6GJ1 - chains A and B of the 4 polymer chains in the assembly; structure by electron microscopy, 4.70 A resolution (low resolution: residue-level contacts below are approximate; hydrogen-bond / salt-bridge calls are withheld).

== Chain A (and B) ==
Molecule: Putative type VI secretion protein
Source organism: Escherichia coli
Notes: chain B of this document is another copy of the same molecule, construct and numbering; everything in this record applies to it too
Reference sequence: D3GUX3 (D3GUX3_ECO44); residue numbers follow UniProt; this construct covers 1-587
Sequence (587 residues; each row starts with the number of its first residue):
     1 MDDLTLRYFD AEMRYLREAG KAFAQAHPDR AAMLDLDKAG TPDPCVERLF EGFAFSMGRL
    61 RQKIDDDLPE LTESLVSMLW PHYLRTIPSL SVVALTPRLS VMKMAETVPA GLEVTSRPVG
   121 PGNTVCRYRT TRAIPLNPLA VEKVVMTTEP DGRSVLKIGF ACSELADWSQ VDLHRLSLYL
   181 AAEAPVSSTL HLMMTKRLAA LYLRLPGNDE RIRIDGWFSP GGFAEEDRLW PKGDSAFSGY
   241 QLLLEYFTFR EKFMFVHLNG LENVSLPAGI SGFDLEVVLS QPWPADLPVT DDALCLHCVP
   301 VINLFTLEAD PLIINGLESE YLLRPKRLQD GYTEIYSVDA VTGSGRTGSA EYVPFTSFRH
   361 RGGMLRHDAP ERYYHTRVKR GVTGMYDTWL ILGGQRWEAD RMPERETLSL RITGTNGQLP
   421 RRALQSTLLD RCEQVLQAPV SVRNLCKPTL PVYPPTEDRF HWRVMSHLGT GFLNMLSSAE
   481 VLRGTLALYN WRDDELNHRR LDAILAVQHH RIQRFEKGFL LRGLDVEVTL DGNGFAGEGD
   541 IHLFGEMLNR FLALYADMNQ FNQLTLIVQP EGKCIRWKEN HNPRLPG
Not modelled in the structure: 1-3 (chain B: 1-3, 587)

== How chain A and chain B interact ==
Contacting residue pairs (46; chain A residue first):
  Tyr15(A) - Arg61(B)
  Glu18(A) - Arg59(B)
  Glu18(A) - Leu60(B)
  Ala22(A) - Thr383(B)
  Phe23(A) - Phe55(B)
  Phe23(A) - Ser56(B)
  Phe23(A) - Arg59(B)
  Ala26(A) - Thr383(B)
  Arg30(A) - Phe9(B)
  Ala39(A) - Arg48(B)
  Val46(A) - Phe50(B)
  Phe50(A) - Phe50(B)
  Phe50(A) - Phe53(B)
  Glu51(A) - Phe53(B)
  Ala54(A) - Met57(B)
  Gly58(A) - Met57(B)
  Gly58(A) - Arg61(B)
  Arg61(A) - Met57(B)
  Arg61(A) - Arg61(B)
  Gln62(A) - Arg61(B)
  Asp65(A) - Arg61(B)
  Glu73(A) - Leu71(B)
  Glu73(A) - Thr72(B)
  Phe460(A) - Arg377(B)
  His461(A) - Arg366(B)
  Arg463(A) - Arg377(B)
  Phe472(A) - Gly469(B)
  Phe472(A) - Thr470(B)
  Met475(A) - Pro586(B)
  Leu476(A) - Pro586(B)
  Arg483(A) - His360(B)
  Arg483(A) - Gly362(B)
  Arg483(A) - Gly363(B)
  Arg483(A) - Met364(B)
  Thr485(A) - Met364(B)
  Leu486(A) - Met364(B)
  Ala487(A) - Met364(B)
  His498(A) - Asp368(B)
  Gln508(A) - Arg584(B)
  His510(A) - Met558(B)
  Leu520(A) - Lys517(B)
  Arg522(A) - Lys517(B)
  Arg522(A) - Asp557(B)
  Arg522(A) - Met558(B)
  Arg522(A) - Asn559(B)
  Asp557(A) - Asp557(B)
Also at the interface, not in a pair above, chain A (44 interface residues in all): His27, Leu34, Asp35, Pro42, Glu47, Phe55, Met57, Arg59, Val464, His467, Ile512, Leu524
Also at the interface, not in a pair above, chain B (36 interface residues in all): Thr5, Leu6, Leu49, Gly52, Asp65, Leu75, Arg361, Leu365

== Overview ==
Chain A and chain B form an interface of 44 and 36 residues respectively.
Both chains are Putative type VI secretion protein (Escherichia coli). Entry 6GJ1 (The baseplate complex from
the type VI secretion system) was determined by electron microscopy, deposited together with 6GIY and 6GJ3.
